PDB entry 5FNV | X-ray diffraction, 2.61 A resolution | chains B and F of the 6 polymer chains in the assembly

== Chain B ==
Name: Tubulin beta chain
Source organism: Rattus norvegicus
Reference sequence: P02554 (TBB_PIG); numbering as in UniProt (aligned over 1-445)
Amino-acid sequence (445 residues; numbered 1 to 445; the number before each row is that of its first residue):
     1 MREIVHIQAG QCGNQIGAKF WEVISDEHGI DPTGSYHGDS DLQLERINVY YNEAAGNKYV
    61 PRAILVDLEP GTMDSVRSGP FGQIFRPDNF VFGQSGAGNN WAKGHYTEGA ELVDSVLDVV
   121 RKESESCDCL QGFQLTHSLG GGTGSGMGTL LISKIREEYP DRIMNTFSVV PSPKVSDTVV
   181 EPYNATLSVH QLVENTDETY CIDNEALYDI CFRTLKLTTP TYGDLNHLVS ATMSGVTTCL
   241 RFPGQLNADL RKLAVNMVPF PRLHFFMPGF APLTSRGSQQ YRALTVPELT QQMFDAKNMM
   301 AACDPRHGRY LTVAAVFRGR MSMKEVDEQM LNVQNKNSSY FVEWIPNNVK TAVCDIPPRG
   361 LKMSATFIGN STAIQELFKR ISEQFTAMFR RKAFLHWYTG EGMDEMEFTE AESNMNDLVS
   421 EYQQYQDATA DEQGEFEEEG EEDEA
Not modelled in the structure: 1, 54-57, 276-279, 429-445
Bound ions: Mg2+: Q11 (together with GDP); Ca2+ near E111 (its only coordinating residue here)
Residues lining bound ligands: GDP (guanosine-5'-diphosphate): A9, G10, Q11, C12, Q15, I16, D67, N99, S138, G140, G141, G142, T143, G144, V169, P171, V175, D177, E181, N204, L207, Y222, L225, N226

== Chain F ==
Name: Tubulin tyrosine ligase
Source organism: Sus scrofa
Reference sequence: E1BQ43 (E1BQ43_CHICK); residue numbers follow UniProt; this construct covers 1-378
Amino-acid sequence (384 residues; row label = number of the first residue in the row):
     1 MYTFVVRDEN SSVYAEVSRL LLATGQWKRL RKDNPRFNLM LGERNRLPFG RLGHEPGLVQ
    61 LVNYYRGADK LCRKASLVKL IKTSPELSES CTWFPESYVI YPTNLKTPVA PAQNGIRHLI
   121 NNTRTDEREV FLAAYNRRRE GREGNVWIAK SSAGAKGEGI LISSEASELL DFIDEQGQVH
   181 VIQKYLEKPL LLEPGHRKFD IRSWVLVDHL YNIYLYREGV LRTSSEPYNS ANFQDKTCHL
   241 TNHCIQKEYS KNYGRYEEGN EMFFEEFNQY LMDALNTTLE NSILLQIKHI IRSCLMCIEP
   301 AISTKHLHYQ SFQLFGFDFM VDEELKVWLI EVNGAPACAQ KLYAELCQGI VDVAISSVFP
   361 LADTGQKTSQ PTSIFIKLHH HHHH
Not modelled in the structure: 104-143, 151-158, 167-179, 248-251, 362-372
Construct notes: expression tag (379-384)
Residues lining bound ligands: AMP-PCP (ACP; phosphomethylphosphonic acid adenylate ester): K74, I148, K150, Q183, K184, Y185, L186, K198, D200, R202, R222, H239, L240, T241, N242, D318, M320, I330, E331, N333

== How chain B and chain F interact ==
Residue-residue contacts - 11 pairs, chain B then chain F:
  R309(B) - R31(F)
  L331(B) - P56(F)
  L331(B) - G57(F)
  Q334(B) - R36(F)  hydrogen bond
  N335(B) - R36(F)  hydrogen bond
  N335(B) - G57(F)  hydrogen bond (side chain-backbone)
  N335(B) - L58(F)
  S338(B) - L30(F)
  S338(B) - N34(F)  hydrogen bond
  S338(B) - R36(F)
  E343(B) - R31(F)  salt bridge
Interface residues without a listed pair, chain B (8 interface residues in all): K336, N347
Interface residues without a listed pair, chain F (10 interface residues in all): M1, T3, K28

== Overview ==
8 residues of chain B face 10 of chain F across their interface; the contacts include 4 hydrogen bonds and 1
salt bridge. Polar pairs include E343(B)-R31(F), Q334(B)-R36(F) and N335(B)-R36(F). Chain B binds GDP. Ligands
of chain F: AMP-PCP.
Chain B is Tubulin beta chain (Rattus norvegicus) and chain F is Tubulin tyrosine ligase (Sus scrofa); the
structure, a new complex structure of tubulin with an alpha-beta unsaturated lactone, was determined by X-ray
diffraction, deposited together with 5JQG.
